8PSX - chains B and S of the 6 polymer chains in the assembly; structure by electron microscopy, 2.96 A resolution.

# Chain B
Molecule: Putative PB1
Organism: Tilapia lake virus
UniProt: A0A1Y9SHW4 (A0A1Y9SHW4_9VIRU); residue numbers follow UniProt; this construct covers 1-519
Amino-acid sequence (519 residues; row label = number of the first residue in the row):
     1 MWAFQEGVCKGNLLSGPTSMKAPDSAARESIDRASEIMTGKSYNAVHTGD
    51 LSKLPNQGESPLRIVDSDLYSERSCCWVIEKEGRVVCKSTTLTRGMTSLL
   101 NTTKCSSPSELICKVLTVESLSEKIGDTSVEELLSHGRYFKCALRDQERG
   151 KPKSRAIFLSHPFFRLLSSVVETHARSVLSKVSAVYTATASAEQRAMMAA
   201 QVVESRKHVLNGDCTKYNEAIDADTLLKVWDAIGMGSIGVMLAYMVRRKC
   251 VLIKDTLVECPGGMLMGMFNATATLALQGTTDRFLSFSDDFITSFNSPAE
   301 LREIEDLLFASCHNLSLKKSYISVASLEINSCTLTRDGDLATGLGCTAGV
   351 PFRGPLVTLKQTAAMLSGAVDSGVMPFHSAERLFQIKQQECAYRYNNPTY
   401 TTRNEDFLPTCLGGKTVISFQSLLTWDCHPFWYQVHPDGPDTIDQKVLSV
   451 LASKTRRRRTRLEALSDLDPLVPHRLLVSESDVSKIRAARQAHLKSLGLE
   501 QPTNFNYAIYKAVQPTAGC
Not modelled in the structure: 457-458, 516-519
Metal / ion sites: Mg2+ site 1: Gly212, Asp290; Mg2+ site 2: Asp213, Cys214, Asp289 (together with A0I)
Ligand contacts: A0I ([(2R,3S,4R,5R)-5-(4-azanyl-2-oxidanylidene-pyrimidin-1-yl)-3,4-bis(oxidanyl)oxolan-2-yl]methoxy-N-[oxidanyl(phosphonooxy)phosphoryl]phosphonamidic acid): Arg145, Glu148, Lys151, Arg155, Asp213, Cys214, Thr215, Lys216, Tyr217, Asn218, Glu219, Met264, Met266, Gly267, Asn270, Ser288, Asp289, Lys319
Reported in the primary citation:
  - specificity-determining residues: Asn270 (proposed by the authors, not directly observed)

# Chain S
Molecule: 5' vRNA end - vRNA loop
Sequence (40 nucleotides; numbered 1 to 40; the number before each row is that of its first residue):
     1 GCAAAUCUUUCUCACGUCCUGACUUGUGAGUAAAAUUUGG
Not modelled in the structure: 1-27

# Chain B / chain S interface
Pairs across the interface (30):
  Arg73(B) with G30(S), phosphate contact; U31(S), salt bridge to the phosphate
  Ser74(B) with A29(S), hydrogen bond to the phosphate; G30(S), hydrogen bond to the phosphate
  Ala143(B) with G28(S), sugar contact
  Arg145(B) with G30(S), hydrogen bond to the base
  Ile157(B) with A29(S), sugar contact; G30(S), base contact
  Phe158(B) with G30(S), hydrogen bond to the sugar
  Leu159(B) with G30(S), sugar contact
  Arg165(B) with U31(S), sugar contact
  Arg176(B) with A32(S), hydrogen bond to the phosphate; A33(S), salt bridge to the phosphate
  Ala188(B) with A33(S), sugar contact
  Thr189(B) with A33(S), hydrogen bond to the sugar; A34(S), phosphate contact
  Ala190(B) with A33(S), hydrogen bond to the sugar
  Ser191(B) with A34(S), sugar contact
  Met266(B) with G30(S), hydrogen bond to the base
  Gly267(B) with U31(S), hydrogen bond to the sugar
  Met268(B) with U31(S), sugar contact
  Asn270(B) with U31(S), hydrogen bond to the base; A32(S), hydrogen bond to the sugar
  Pro437(B) with U36(S), hydrogen bond to the sugar
  Asp438(B) with U36(S), hydrogen bond to the sugar; U37(S), sugar contact
  Gly439(B) with U37(S), sugar contact
  Asp441(B) with U37(S), hydrogen bond to the sugar; U38(S), sugar contact
  Ser466(B) with G40(S), phosphate contact
Other interface residues (no listed pair), chain B (31 interface residues in all): Ser19, Lys21, Ser89, Leu92, Leu144, Phe287, Lys360, Pro440, Asp467

# Summary
Chain B and chain S form an interface of 31 and 11 residues respectively, with 14 hydrogen bonds and 2 salt
bridges. Polar contacts include Arg145(B)-G30(S), Met266(B)-G30(S) and Asn270(B)-U31(S). Bound to chain B:
compound A0I. Gly212(B) and Asp290(B) form the Mg2+ site 1. From the paper: the specificity determinant
Asn270(B).
Here chain B is Putative PB1 (Tilapia lake virus) and chain S is 5' vRNA end - vRNA loop. Entry 8PSX (Tilapia
Lake Virus polymerase in vRNA elongation state (transcriptase conformation)) was determined by electron
microscopy, deposited together with 8PSN, 8PSO, 8PSQ, 8PSS, 8PSU, 8PSZ and 6 further entries.
